PDB entry 9DMG | electron microscopy, 2.05 A resolution | chains C and B of the 5 polymer chains in the assembly

Chain C:
Protein: Acetylcholine receptor subunit alpha
Organism: Homo sapiens
Reference sequence: P02708 (ACHA_HUMAN); residues -19 to 437 here correspond to UniProt positions 1-457 (UniProt number = residue number + 20)
Amino-acid sequence (457 residues; each row starts with the number of its first residue; numbers below 1 keep their minus sign (Met-19 is residue -19)):
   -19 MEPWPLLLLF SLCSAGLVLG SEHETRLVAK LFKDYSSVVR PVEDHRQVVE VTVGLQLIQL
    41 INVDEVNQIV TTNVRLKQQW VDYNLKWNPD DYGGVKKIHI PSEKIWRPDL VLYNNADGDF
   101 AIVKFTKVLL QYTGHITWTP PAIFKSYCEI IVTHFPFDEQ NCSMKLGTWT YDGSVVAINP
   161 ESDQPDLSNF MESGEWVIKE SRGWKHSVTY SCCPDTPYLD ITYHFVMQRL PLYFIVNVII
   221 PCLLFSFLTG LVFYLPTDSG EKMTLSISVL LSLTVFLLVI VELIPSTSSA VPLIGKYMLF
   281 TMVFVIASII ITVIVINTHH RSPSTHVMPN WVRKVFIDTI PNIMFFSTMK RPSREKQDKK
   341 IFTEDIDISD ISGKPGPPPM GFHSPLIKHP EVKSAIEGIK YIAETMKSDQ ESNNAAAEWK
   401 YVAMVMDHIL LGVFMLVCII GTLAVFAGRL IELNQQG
Not modelled in the structure: -19 to 0, 331-365, 437
Disulfide bonds: Cys128-Cys142
Covalently attached groups: glycan linked to Asn141
Curated features (UniProtKB/Swiss-Prot):
  - glycosylation: Asn141 (N-linked (GlcNAc...) asparagine)

Chain B:
Protein: Acetylcholine receptor subunit epsilon
Organism: Homo sapiens
Reference sequence: Q04844 (ACHE_HUMAN); residues -19 to 473 here correspond to UniProt positions 1-493 (UniProt number = residue number + 20)
Amino-acid sequence (493 residues; numbered -19 to 473; the number before each row is that of its first residue; numbers below 1 keep their minus sign (Met-19 is residue -19)):
   -19 MARAPLGVLL LLGLLGRGVG KNEELRLYHH LFNNYDPGSR PVREPEDTVT ISLKVTLTNL
    41 ISLNEKEETL TTSVWIGIDW QDYRLNYSKD DFGGIETLRV PSELVWLPEI VLENNIDGQF
   101 GVAYDANVLV YEGGSVTWLP PAIYRSVCAV EVTYFPFDWQ NCSLIFRSQT YNAEEVEFTF
   161 AVDNDGKTIN KIDIDTEAYT ENGEWAIDFC PGVIRRHHGG ATDGPGETDV IYSLIIRRKP
   221 LFYVINIIVP CVLISGLVLL AYFLPAQAGG QKCTVSINVL LAQTVFLFLI AQKIPETSLS
   281 VPLLGRFLIF VMVVATLIVM NCVIVLNVSQ RTPTTHAMSP RLRHVLLELL PRLLGSPPPP
   341 EAPRAASPPR RASSVGLLLR AEELILKKPR SELVFEGQRH RQGTWTAAFC QSLGAAAPEV
   401 RCCVDAVNFV AESTRDQEAT GEEVSDWVRM GNALDNICFW AALVLFSVGS SLIFLGAYFN
   461 RVPDLPYAPC IQP
Not modelled in the structure: -19 to 0, 335-396
Disulfide bonds: Cys128-Cys142, Cys190-Cys470
Covalently attached groups: N-acetylglucosamine (NAG) linked to Asn66, Asn141
Curated features (UniProtKB/Swiss-Prot):
  - glycosylation (N-linked (GlcNAc...) asparagine): Asn66, Asn141

Interface between chain C and chain B:
Residue-residue contacts - 104 pairs, chain C then chain B:
  Ser1(C) - Ser19(B)
  Ser1(C) - Arg20(B)  hydrogen bond (side chain-backbone)
  Ser1(C) - Val22(B)  hydrogen bond (side chain-backbone)
  Ser1(C) - Arg23(B)
  Ser1(C) - Tyr63(B)
  Glu4(C) - Gly18(B)
  Glu4(C) - Ser19(B)
  Thr5(C) - Asp16(B)  hydrogen bond
  Thr5(C) - Ser19(B)  hydrogen bond
  Gln39(C) - Val127(B)
  Arg55(C) - Glu93(B)  salt bridge
  Arg55(C) - Phe100(B)
  Gly73(C) - Pro25(B)
  Val75(C) - Pro25(B)  hydrophobic
  Lys77(C) - Asn152(B)
  Lys77(C) - Glu155(B)
  His79(C) - Thr150(B)
  His79(C) - Tyr151(B)
  His79(C) - Glu155(B)  salt bridge
  Lys104(C) - Gly98(B)
  Thr106(C) - Gln149(B)
  Lys107(C) - Glu89(B)
  Pro121(C) - Phe100(B)  hydrophobic
  Ile123(C) - Ile96(B)
  Ile123(C) - Asp97(B)
  Ile123(C) - Gly98(B)
  Met171(C) - Val127(B)  hydrophobic
  Glu172(C) - Leu279(B)
  Ser173(C) - Leu279(B)
  Gly174(C) - Thr277(B)
  Gly174(C) - Ser278(B)  hydrogen bond (backbone-backbone)
  Gly174(C) - Leu279(B)
  Glu175(C) - Glu276(B)
  Leu210(C) - Ser278(B)  hydrogen bond (backbone-side chain)
  Leu210(C) - Leu279(B)  hydrophobic
  Leu212(C) - Ser278(B)
  Leu212(C) - Val281(B)  hydrophobic
  Tyr213(C) - Ile274(B)  hydrophobic
  Tyr213(C) - Pro275(B)
  Tyr213(C) - Glu276(B)
  Tyr213(C) - Thr277(B)
  Tyr213(C) - Ser278(B)  hydrogen bond (backbone-side chain)
  Val216(C) - Val281(B)  hydrophobic
  Val216(C) - Ile289(B)
  Asn217(C) - Leu267(B)
  Asn217(C) - Ile274(B)
  Ile220(C) - Ile289(B)  hydrophobic
  Pro221(C) - Leu267(B)  hydrophobic
  Leu224(C) - Thr296(B)
  Phe225(C) - Thr264(B)
  Phe227(C) - Thr296(B)
  Phe227(C) - Met300(B)  hydrophobic
  Leu228(C) - Leu260(B)  hydrophobic
  Leu228(C) - Thr296(B)
  Leu228(C) - Val299(B)  hydrophobic
  Leu231(C) - Met300(B)  hydrophobic
  Leu231(C) - Val303(B)
  Tyr234(C) - Val303(B)
  Tyr234(C) - Asn307(B)  hydrogen bond (backbone-side chain)
  Tyr234(C) - Arg311(B)  hydrogen bond
  Leu235(C) - Val303(B)
  Leu235(C) - Leu306(B)  hydrophobic
  Pro236(C) - Leu306(B)
  Pro236(C) - Asn307(B)
  Asp238(C) - Ala248(B)
  Ser239(C) - Ala248(B)
  Ser239(C) - Gln310(B)
  Glu241(C) - Gln251(B)
  Glu241(C) - Lys252(B)
  Glu241(C) - Cys253(B)  hydrogen bond (side chain-backbone)
  Glu241(C) - Thr254(B)  hydrogen bond
  Glu241(C) - Leu306(B)
  Thr244(C) - Thr254(B)
  Leu245(C) - Ile257(B)  hydrophobic
  Leu245(C) - Val299(B)  hydrophobic
  Ser248(C) - Ile257(B)
  Ser248(C) - Asn258(B)
  Val249(C) - Ile257(B)  hydrophobic
  Leu251(C) - Leu261(B)
  Ser252(C) - Leu261(B)
  Ser252(C) - Thr264(B)
  Phe256(C) - Leu267(B)  hydrophobic
  Leu258(C) - Phe268(B)  hydrophobic
  Val259(C) - Phe268(B)  hydrophobic
  Glu262(C) - Phe268(B)
  Ser327(C) - Ala317(B)  hydrogen bond (backbone-backbone)
  Thr328(C) - Thr315(B)
  Thr328(C) - His316(B)
  Met329(C) - Thr314(B)
  Met329(C) - Thr315(B)  hydrogen bond (backbone-backbone)
  Met329(C) - His316(B)
  Ile376(C) - Glu399(B)
  Ile379(C) - Cys403(B)  hydrophobic
  Ile379(C) - Ala406(B)  hydrophobic
  Ile379(C) - Val407(B)  hydrophobic
  Lys380(C) - Cys402(B)  hydrogen bond
  Ala383(C) - Ala406(B)  hydrophobic
  Ala383(C) - Phe409(B)
  Met386(C) - Val410(B)  hydrophobic
  Lys387(C) - Phe409(B)
  Gln390(C) - Phe409(B)
  Gln390(C) - Ser413(B)  hydrogen bond
  Ala397(C) - Thr314(B)
  Met404(C) - His316(B)
Other interface residues (no listed pair), chain C (65 interface residues in all): Glu2, Ile41, Asn53, Pro211, Val255, Ile367
Other interface residues (no listed pair), chain B (72 interface residues in all): Asn14, Asn94, Asn95, Gln99, Gln247, Val265, Ala271, Ser280, Met292, Val293, Ile304, Pro313

Summary:
The interface between chain C and chain B involves 65 residues on one side and 72 on the other, with 15
hydrogen bonds and 2 salt bridges. Polar contacts include Arg55(C)-Glu93(B), His79(C)-Glu155(B) and
Ser1(C)-Arg20(B). N-acetylglucosamine is covalently linked to Asn66(B) and Asn141(B).
Here chain C is Acetylcholine receptor subunit alpha and chain B is Acetylcholine receptor subunit epsilon,
both from Homo sapiens. Entry 9DMG (Human muscle nAChR apo state) was determined by electron microscopy (same
publication as 9DMH, 9DMJ, 9DMK, 9DML, 9DMQ, 9DMS and 9DMT).
